7AJQ - chains A and F of the 7 polymer chains in the assembly; structure by electron microscopy, 4.00 A resolution.

Chain A:
Molecule: Biopolymer transport protein ExbB
Source organism: Serratia marcescens
UniProtKB: A0A542C9I8 (A0A542C9I8_SERMA); residues 1-281 here correspond to UniProt positions 45-325 (UniProt number = residue number + 44)
Sequence (281 residues; row label = number of the first residue in the row):
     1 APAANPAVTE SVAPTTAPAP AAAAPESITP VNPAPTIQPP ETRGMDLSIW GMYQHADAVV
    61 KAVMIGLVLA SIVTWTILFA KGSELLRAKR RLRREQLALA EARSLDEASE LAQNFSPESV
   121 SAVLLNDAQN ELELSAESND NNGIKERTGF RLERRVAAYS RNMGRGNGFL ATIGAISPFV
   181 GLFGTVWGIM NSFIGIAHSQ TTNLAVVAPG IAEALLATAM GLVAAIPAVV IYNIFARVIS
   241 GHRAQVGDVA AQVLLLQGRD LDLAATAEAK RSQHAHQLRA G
Unresolved in the structure: 1-51
What the authors report for this chain:
  - conformationally variable residues (domain motion): A197, L204

Chain F:
Molecule: Biopolymer transport protein ExbD
Source organism: Serratia marcescens
UniProtKB: V5YUQ0 (V5YUQ0_SERMA); residue numbers follow UniProt; this construct covers 1-140
Sequence (146 residues; each row starts with the number of its first residue):
     1 MAMRLNEDLD DSGELHEINV TPFIDVMLVL LIIFMVAAPL ATVDIRVDLP ASSAKPQPRP
    61 EKPVFLSVKA DKQLYVGDQP VNADQLTSVL DQRTQANKET TIFFQADKSV DYETLMSVMD
   121 TLRKAGYLKV GLVGMEGAAK HHHHHH
Unresolved in the structure: 1-17, 41-146
Differences from the reference sequence: expression tag (141-146)

Chain A / chain F interface:
Pairs across the interface (4; chain A residue first):
  L182(A) - I24(F)  hydrophobic
  L204(A) - M35(F)
  I211(A) - I32(F)  hydrophobic
  L215(A) - L28(F)  hydrophobic
Also at the interface, not in a pair above, chain A (5 interface residues in all): T202
Also at the interface, not in a pair above, chain F (5 interface residues in all): P39

In short:
The chain A/chain F interface involves 5 residues from each chain. The paper reports conformational
variability at A197(A) and L204(A).
Chain A is Biopolymer transport protein ExbB and chain F is Biopolymer transport protein ExbD, both from
Serratia marcescens; the structure, cryo-EM structure of ExbBD from Serratia Marcescens, was determined by
electron microscopy together with 6YE4 from the same study.
